2XKP - chains A and B; structure by X-ray diffraction, 3.05 A resolution.

Chain A (and B):
Name: Global nitrogen regulator
Source organism: Synechococcus elongatus
Notes: chain B of this document is another copy of the same molecule, construct and numbering; everything in this record applies to it too
UniProt: P29283 (NTCA_SYNE7); residue numbers follow UniProt; this construct covers 1-222
Amino-acid sequence (222 residues; row label = number of the first residue in the row):
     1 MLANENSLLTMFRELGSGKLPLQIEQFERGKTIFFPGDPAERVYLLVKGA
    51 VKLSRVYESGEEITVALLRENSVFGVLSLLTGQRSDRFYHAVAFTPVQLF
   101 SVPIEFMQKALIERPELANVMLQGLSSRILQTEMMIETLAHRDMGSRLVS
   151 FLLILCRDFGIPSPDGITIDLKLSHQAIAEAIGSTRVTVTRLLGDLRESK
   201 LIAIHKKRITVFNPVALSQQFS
Not modelled in the structure: 1-4, 15-23, 82-83 (chain B: 1-5, 16-18, 83, 221-222)
Residues lining bound ligands:
  - 2-oxoglutaric acid (AKG), molecule 1: Phe34, Leu53, Phe74, Gly75, Val76, Leu77, Arg87, Phe88, Tyr89, Arg128
  - 2-oxoglutaric acid (AKG), molecule 2: Ile129, Leu130, Glu133
UniProt features mapped onto this chain:
  - DNA-binding region: His175 to Gly194 (H-T-H motif)
  - binding site (a nucleoside 3',5'-cyclic phosphate): Asn6 to Arg128
From the paper describing this entry:
  - specificity-determining residues: Val187 (proposed by the authors, not directly observed)

How chain A and chain B interact:
Residue-residue contacts (74; chain A residue first):
  Leu53(A) - Glu133(B)
  Arg55(A) - Glu137(B)  salt bridge
  Tyr57(A) - His141(B)
  Glu61(A) - Arg142(B)  salt bridge
  Val65(A) - Glu133(B)
  Val65(A) - Ile136(B)
  Val76(A) - Ser126(B)
  Leu77(A) - Leu130(B)  hydrophobic
  Leu79(A) - Gln123(B)
  Leu79(A) - Ser126(B)
  Leu80(A) - Gln123(B)
  Leu80(A) - Ser126(B)
  Thr81(A) - Gln123(B)  hydrogen bond
  Tyr89(A) - Glu133(B)
  Tyr89(A) - Met134(B)
  Tyr89(A) - Glu137(B)  hydrogen bond
  Gln108(A) - Asn119(B)
  Leu111(A) - Leu122(B)  hydrophobic
  Pro115(A) - Ile112(B)
  Pro115(A) - Pro115(B)  hydrophobic
  Ala118(A) - Ala118(B)  hydrophobic
  Asn119(A) - Gln108(B)
  Met121(A) - Leu122(B)  hydrophobic
  Leu122(A) - Leu79(B)
  Leu122(A) - Met121(B)  hydrophobic
  Leu122(A) - Leu122(B)  hydrophobic
  Leu122(A) - Leu125(B)
  Gln123(A) - Leu79(B)  hydrogen bond (side chain-backbone)
  Gln123(A) - Leu80(B)
  Gln123(A) - Thr81(B)  hydrogen bond
  Leu125(A) - Leu122(B)
  Leu125(A) - Leu125(B)  hydrophobic
  Leu125(A) - Ser126(B)
  Leu125(A) - Ile129(B)
  Ser126(A) - Val76(B)  hydrogen bond (side chain-backbone)
  Ser126(A) - Leu79(B)
  Ser126(A) - Leu80(B)
  Ser126(A) - Leu125(B)
  Arg128(A) - Ile129(B)
  Arg128(A) - Glu133(B)  salt bridge
  Ile129(A) - Leu125(B)
  Ile129(A) - Arg128(B)
  Ile129(A) - Ile129(B)  hydrophobic
  Leu130(A) - Leu77(B)  hydrophobic
  Thr132(A) - Thr132(B)
  Thr132(A) - Glu133(B)
  Thr132(A) - Ile136(B)
  Glu133(A) - Leu53(B)
  Glu133(A) - Val65(B)
  Glu133(A) - Tyr89(B)  hydrogen bond (backbone-side chain)
  Met135(A) - Ile136(B)  hydrophobic
  Ile136(A) - Val65(B)
  Ile136(A) - Thr132(B)
  Ile136(A) - Met135(B)  hydrophobic
  Ile136(A) - Leu139(B)  hydrophobic
  Glu137(A) - Arg55(B)  salt bridge
  Glu137(A) - Tyr89(B)  hydrogen bond
  Leu139(A) - Ile136(B)  hydrophobic
  Leu139(A) - Leu139(B)  hydrophobic
  Leu139(A) - Arg147(B)
  Ala140(A) - Ile63(B)  hydrophobic
  Ala140(A) - Leu139(B)
  Ala140(A) - Gly183(B)
  His141(A) - Tyr57(B)  hydrogen bond
  Arg142(A) - Gly183(B)
  Arg142(A) - Ser184(B)
  Arg142(A) - Thr185(B)
  Arg147(A) - Arg147(B)
  Gly183(A) - Ala140(B)
  Ser184(A) - Arg142(B)  hydrogen bond (backbone-side chain)
  Thr185(A) - Arg142(B)
  Phe221(A) - Tyr57(B)
  Ser222(A) - Tyr57(B)
  Ser222(A) - Glu58(B)  hydrogen bond (side chain-backbone)
Other interface residues (no listed pair), chain A (46 interface residues in all): Ile63, Thr64, Ala66, Phe88, Ile112, Ser127, Met134
Other interface residues (no listed pair), chain B (43 interface residues in all): Ser59, Thr64, Phe88, Ser127

Summary:
Chain A and chain B form an interface of 46 and 43 residues respectively; the contacts include 10 hydrogen
bonds and 4 salt bridges. Polar contacts include Arg55(A)-Glu137(B), Glu61(A)-Arg142(B) and
Arg128(A)-Glu133(B). Chain A binds 2-oxoglutaric acid. From UniProt: nucleoside 3',5'-cyclic phosphate-binding
residues Asn6(A) and Arg128(A) on chain A. From the paper: the specificity determinant Val187(A).
Both chains are Global nitrogen regulator (Synechococcus elongatus). Entry 2XKP (NtcA from Synechococcus
elongatus: active and inactive) was determined by X-ray diffraction, deposited together with 2XG8, 2XGX, 2XHK
and 2XKO.
